PDB entry 1STR | X-ray diffraction, 1.80 A resolution | chains B and D of the 4 polymer chains in the assembly

[Chain B (and D)]
Protein: Streptavidin
Source organism: Streptomyces avidinii
Notes: chain D of this document is another copy of the same molecule, construct and numbering; everything in this record applies to it too
UniProt: P22629 (SAV_STRAV); residues 13-135 here correspond to UniProt positions 37-159 (UniProt number = residue number + 24)
Amino-acid sequence (123 residues; each row starts with the number of its first residue):
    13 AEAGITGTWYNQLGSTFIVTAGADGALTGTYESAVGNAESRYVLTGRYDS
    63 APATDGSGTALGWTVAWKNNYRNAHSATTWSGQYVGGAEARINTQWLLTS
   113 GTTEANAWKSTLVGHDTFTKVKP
Curated features (UniProtKB/Swiss-Prot):
  - motif: Arg59 to Asp61 (Cell attachment site)
  - binding site (biotin): Tyr43, Tyr54, Trp92, Trp108, Trp120

[Chain B / chain D interface]
Pairs across the interface - 82 pairs, chain B then chain D:
  Val55(B) - Arg59(D)
  Thr57(B) - Thr57(D)  hydrogen bond
  Thr57(B) - Gly58(D)
  Thr57(B) - Arg59(D)
  Gly58(B) - Thr57(D)
  Arg59(B) - Val55(D)
  Arg59(B) - Thr57(D)
  Arg59(B) - Thr76(D)
  Arg59(B) - Ala78(D)
  Tyr60(B) - Ala78(D)
  Asp61(B) - Lys80(D)
  Asp61(B) - Asn85(D)  hydrogen bond
  Asp61(B) - His87(D)  salt bridge
  Ser62(B) - Lys80(D)
  Ala63(B) - Lys80(D)
  Ala63(B) - Asn85(D)  hydrogen bond (backbone-side chain)
  Ala63(B) - His87(D)
  Pro64(B) - His87(D)
  Ala65(B) - His87(D)
  Gly68(B) - Thr115(D)
  Ser69(B) - Gly113(D)
  Ser69(B) - Thr114(D)
  Gly70(B) - Gly113(D)
  Gly70(B) - Thr114(D)  hydrogen bond (backbone-backbone)
  Ala72(B) - Ser88(D)
  Ala72(B) - Ala89(D)
  Ala72(B) - Thr111(D)
  Leu73(B) - Ala89(D)
  Gly74(B) - Thr76(D)
  Gly74(B) - Thr91(D)
  Trp75(B) - Thr76(D)
  Thr76(B) - Arg59(D)
  Thr76(B) - Gly74(D)
  Thr76(B) - Trp75(D)
  Thr76(B) - Thr76(D)
  Ala78(B) - Arg59(D)
  Ala78(B) - Tyr60(D)
  Lys80(B) - Asp61(D)
  Lys80(B) - Ser62(D)
  Lys80(B) - Ala63(D)
  Asn85(B) - Asp61(D)  hydrogen bond
  Asn85(B) - Ala63(D)  hydrogen bond (side chain-backbone)
  His87(B) - Asp61(D)  salt bridge
  His87(B) - Ala63(D)
  His87(B) - Pro64(D)
  His87(B) - Ala65(D)
  His87(B) - Ala72(D)
  Ser88(B) - Ala72(D)
  Ala89(B) - Ala72(D)
  Ala89(B) - Ser93(D)
  Thr91(B) - Gly74(D)
  Thr91(B) - Thr91(D)  hydrogen bond
  Thr91(B) - Trp92(D)
  Thr91(B) - Ser93(D)
  Trp92(B) - Thr91(D)
  Ser93(B) - Ala89(D)
  Ser93(B) - Thr91(D)
  Ser93(B) - Leu109(D)  hydrogen bond (side chain-backbone)
  Ser93(B) - Thr111(D)  hydrogen bond
  Gly94(B) - Thr111(D)
  Gln95(B) - Ser112(D)
  Gln95(B) - Gly113(D)
  Gln95(B) - Thr114(D)  hydrogen bond
  Gln95(B) - Ser122(D)
  Gln107(B) - Leu109(D)
  Trp108(B) - Leu109(D)
  Leu109(B) - Ser93(D)  hydrogen bond (backbone-side chain)
  Leu109(B) - Gln107(D)
  Leu109(B) - Leu109(D)  hydrophobic
  Thr111(B) - Ala72(D)
  Thr111(B) - Ser93(D)  hydrogen bond
  Thr111(B) - Gly94(D)
  Ser112(B) - Gln95(D)
  Gly113(B) - Ser69(D)
  Gly113(B) - Gly70(D)
  Gly113(B) - Gln95(D)
  Thr114(B) - Ser69(D)
  Thr114(B) - Gly70(D)  hydrogen bond (backbone-backbone)
  Thr114(B) - Gln95(D)  hydrogen bond
  Glu116(B) - Arg103(D)  salt bridge
  Ser122(B) - Gln95(D)
  Thr123(B) - Gln107(D)
Interface residues without a listed pair, chain B (43 interface residues in all): Val97, Leu110, Thr115, Ala119
Interface residues without a listed pair, chain D (42 interface residues in all): Gly68, Leu73, Trp108, Leu110, Glu116, Thr123

[Summary]
43 residues of chain B face 42 of chain D across their interface, with 14 hydrogen bonds and 3 salt bridges.
Among the polar pairs are Asp61(B)-His87(D), Glu116(B)-Arg103(D) and Thr57(B)-Thr57(D). From UniProt: 5
biotin-binding residues on chain B.
Chain B and chain D are both Streptavidin (Streptomyces avidinii); the structure, Streptavidin dimerized by
disulfide-bonded peptide ac-chpqnt-NH2 dimer, was determined by X-ray diffraction (same publication as 1STS).
